Entry 2EF6 (X-ray diffraction, 2.10 A resolution); this record covers chains A and C of the 4 polymer chains in the assembly.

[Chain A (and C)]
Protein: Concanavalin A
Organism: Canavalia gladiata
Notes: chain C of this document is another copy of the same molecule, construct and numbering; everything in this record applies to it too
UniProtKB: P14894 (CONA_CANGL); the construct has insertions or renumbered stretches relative to UniProt, so the offset changes along the chain: 1-118 = UniProt 164-281; 119-237 = UniProt 30-148
Chain sequence (237 residues; row label = number of the first residue in the row):
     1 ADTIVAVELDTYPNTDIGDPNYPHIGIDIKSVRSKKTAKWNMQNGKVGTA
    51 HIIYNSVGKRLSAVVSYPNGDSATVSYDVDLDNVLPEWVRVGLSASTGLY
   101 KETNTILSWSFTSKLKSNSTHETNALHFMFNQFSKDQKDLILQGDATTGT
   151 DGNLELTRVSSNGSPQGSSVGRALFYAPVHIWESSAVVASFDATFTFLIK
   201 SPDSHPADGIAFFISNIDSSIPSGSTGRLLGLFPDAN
Unresolved in the structure: 120-122
Ion coordination: Mn2+: E8, D10, D19, H24; Ca2+: D10, Y12, N14, D19
UniProt features mapped onto this chain:
  - binding site (Mn(2+)): E8, D10, D19, H24
  - binding site (Ca(2+)): D10, Y12, N14, D19, D208
  - binding site (a carbohydrate): L99, Y100, D208, R228
  - site (Cleavage): N118, N237

[Interface between chain A and chain C]
Contacting residue pairs (43):
  T49(A) - N118(C)
  T49(A) - S119(C)
  H51(A) - K116(C)
  H51(A) - S117(C)
  H51(A) - V188(C)
  I53(A) - N55(C)
  N55(A) - I53(C)
  V57(A) - S62(C)
  V57(A) - A63(C)
  V57(A) - V64(C)  hydrophobic
  V57(A) - T74(C)
  G58(A) - R60(C)  hydrogen bond (backbone-side chain)
  G58(A) - S62(C)
  G58(A) - S76(C)
  R60(A) - G58(C)
  R60(A) - R60(C)
  R60(A) - D78(C)  salt bridge
  S62(A) - N55(C)  hydrogen bond
  S62(A) - V57(C)
  S62(A) - G58(C)  hydrogen bond (side chain-backbone)
  A63(A) - V57(C)
  V64(A) - V57(C)  hydrophobic
  V64(A) - V187(C)  hydrophobic
  V64(A) - V188(C)  hydrophobic
  S66(A) - N118(C)  hydrogen bond
  S66(A) - V187(C)
  Y67(A) - N118(C)
  P68(A) - N118(C)
  T74(A) - V57(C)
  S76(A) - G58(C)
  D78(A) - R60(C)  salt bridge
  K116(A) - H51(C)
  S117(A) - H51(C)
  N118(A) - T49(C)
  N118(A) - S66(C)  hydrogen bond
  N118(A) - Y67(C)
  N118(A) - P68(C)
  S119(A) - T49(C)
  S119(A) - T194(C)
  V187(A) - H51(C)
  V187(A) - S66(C)
  V188(A) - H51(C)
  V188(A) - V64(C)  hydrophobic
Interface residues without a listed pair, chain A (23 interface residues in all): T196
Interface residues without a listed pair, chain C (25 interface residues in all): D192, T196

[Summary]
Chain A and chain C form an interface of 23 and 25 residues respectively, with 5 hydrogen bonds and 2 salt
bridges. Polar contacts include R60(A)-D78(C), G58(A)-R60(C) and S62(A)-N55(C). UniProt lists 4 Mn2+-binding
residues, 5 Ca2+-binding residues and 4 carbohydrate-binding residues on chain A.
Chain A and chain C are both Concanavalin A (Canavalia gladiata); the structure, Canavalia gladiata lectin
complexed with Man1-3Man-OMe, was determined by X-ray diffraction, deposited together with 2P34, 2P37, 2OVU,
2OW4 and 2P2K.
